3KSC - chains A and B of the 3 polymer chains in the assembly; structure by X-ray diffraction, 2.61 A resolution.

Chain A (and B):
Protein: LegA class
From: Pisum sativum
Notes: chain B of this document is another copy of the same molecule, construct and numbering; everything in this record applies to it too
UniProtKB: Q9T0P5 (Q9T0P5_PEA); residues 1-496 here correspond to UniProt positions 22-517 (UniProt number = residue number + 21)
Sequence (496 residues; row label = number of the first residue in the row):
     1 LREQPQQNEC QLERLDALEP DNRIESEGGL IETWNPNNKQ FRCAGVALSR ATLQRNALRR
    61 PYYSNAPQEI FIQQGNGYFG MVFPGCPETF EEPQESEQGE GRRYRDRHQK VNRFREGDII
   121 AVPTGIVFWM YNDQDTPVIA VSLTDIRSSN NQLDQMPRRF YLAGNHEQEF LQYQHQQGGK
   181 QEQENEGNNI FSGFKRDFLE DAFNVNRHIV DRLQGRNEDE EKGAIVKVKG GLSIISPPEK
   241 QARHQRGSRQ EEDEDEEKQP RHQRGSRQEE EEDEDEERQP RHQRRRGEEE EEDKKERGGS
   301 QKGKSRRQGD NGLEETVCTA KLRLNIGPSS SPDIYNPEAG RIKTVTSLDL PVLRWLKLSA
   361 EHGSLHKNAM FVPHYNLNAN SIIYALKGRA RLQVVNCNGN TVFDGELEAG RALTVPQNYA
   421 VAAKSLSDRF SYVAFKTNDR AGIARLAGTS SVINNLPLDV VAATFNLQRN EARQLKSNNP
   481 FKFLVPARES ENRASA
Not modelled in the structure: 1-6, 90-104, 176-186, 239-315, 490-496 (chain B: 1-6, 91-105, 177-182, 238-315, 489-496)
Disulfide bonds: C10-C43, C86-C318

Chain A / chain B interface:
Contacting residue pairs - 121 pairs, chain A then chain B:
  Q7(A) with D154(B); Q155(B)
  N8(A) with D154(B); M156(B)
  E9(A) with L153(B); D154(B)
  C10(A) with L153(B), hydrophobic; D154(B), hydrogen bond (backbone-side chain); R158(B), hydrogen bond (backbone-side chain)
  Q11(A) with D154(B), hydrogen bond (backbone-side chain); R158(B); Q174(B); H175(B); Q176(B)
  C43(A) with Q152(B)
  R147(A) with Q152(B), hydrogen bond (side chain-backbone)
  M370(A) with F198(B), hydrophobic
  P373(A) with F194(B), hydrophobic; A202(B)
  Y375(A) with Y63(B); G125(B), hydrogen bond (side chain-backbone); V127(B)
  L377(A) with P84(B), hydrophobic; T124(B); G125(B); I126(B), hydrophobic
  N380(A) with Q152(B), hydrogen bond (side chain-backbone); L153(B)
  R391(A) with F198(B)
  Q393(A) with F194(B); K195(B); F198(B)
  V395(A) with I190(B); F194(B), hydrophobic
  C397(A) with R159(B); F160(B), hydrophobic; Q168(B); N188(B)
  N398(A) with Q168(B); L171(B); N188(B)
  G399(A) with N188(B), hydrogen bond (backbone-backbone); N189(B); S192(B); G193(B)
  N400(A) with Q183(B), hydrogen bond; N185(B)
  T401(A) with Q183(B), hydrogen bond; G193(B), hydrogen bond (side chain-backbone); K195(B)
  P416(A) with L153(B), hydrophobic
  Q417(A) with N65(B); T124(B); N150(B), hydrogen bond (side chain-backbone); N151(B); Q152(B), hydrogen bond (side chain-backbone); L153(B)
  N418(A) with Y63(B), hydrogen bond (backbone-side chain); S64(B); N65(B), hydrogen bond (side chain-backbone); F160(B)
  A420(A) with F194(B), hydrophobic
  A422(A) with F194(B), hydrophobic; F198(B), hydrophobic
  K424(A) with F198(B)
  T437(A) with Q152(B), hydrogen bond
  R440(A) with T316(B), hydrogen bond
  I443(A) with P84(B)
  L446(A) with I190(B), hydrophobic; F203(B)
  A447(A) with A202(B); F203(B), hydrophobic
  V452(A) with V82(B), hydrophobic; V127(B), hydrophobic; L162(B), hydrophobic
  I453(A) with F191(B), hydrophobic
  N454(A) with R107(B)
  N455(A) with V82(B); E88(B), hydrogen bond; H108(B); Q109(B), hydrogen bond (backbone-backbone)
  L456(A) with V82(B), hydrophobic; H108(B); W129(B)
  P457(A) with D106(B); H108(B); V111(B), hydrophobic; W129(B), hydrophobic; I234(B), hydrophobic
  L458(A) with D106(B), hydrogen bond (backbone-side chain)
  D459(A) with L232(B); S233(B), hydrogen bond (side chain-backbone)
  V460(A) with L232(B), hydrophobic
  A463(A) with L58(B), hydrophobic; V228(B), hydrophobic
  T464(A) with L58(B); R60(B), hydrogen bond (backbone-side chain); P61(B); A163(B)
  F465(A) with L162(B); A163(B), hydrophobic; R212(B); L213(B), hydrophobic
  N466(A) with R212(B), hydrogen bond (backbone-side chain)
  L467(A) with R212(B)
  R469(A) with S233(B)
  E471(A) with H208(B), salt bridge; I209(B)
  Q474(A) with N206(B); I209(B)
  L475(A) with F203(B); I209(B), hydrophobic; L213(B), hydrophobic
  K476(A) with D106(B), salt bridge; R107(B), hydrogen bond (side chain-backbone)
  N478(A) with F203(B); N204(B), hydrogen bond (backbone-side chain); V205(B)
  N479(A) with A202(B), hydrogen bond (side chain-backbone); F203(B)
  R488(A) with D201(B), salt bridge
Other interface residues (no listed pair), chain A (65 interface residues in all): V372, N378, A379, N396, D404, Y419, V421, A423, N438, A444, R445, V485
Other interface residues (no listed pair), chain B (69 interface residues in all): G85, C86, E184, G187, L199, V226, G231

Overview:
65 residues of chain A face 69 of chain B across their interface; the contacts include 25 hydrogen bonds and 3
salt bridges. Polar contacts include E471(A)-H208(B), K476(A)-D106(B) and R488(A)-D201(B).
Both chains are LegA class (Pisum sativum). Entry 3KSC (Crystal structure of pea prolegumin, an 11S seed
globulin from Pisum sativum L) was determined by X-ray diffraction together with 3KGL, 2E9Q, 2D5F and 2D5H
from the same study.
